PDB entry 6O7O | X-ray diffraction, 1.89 A resolution | chains B and D of the 4 polymer chains in the assembly

Chain B (and D):
Molecule: Nitrogenase molybdenum-iron protein beta chain
Organism: Azotobacter vinelandii
Notes: EC 1.18.6.1; chain D of this document is another copy of the same molecule, construct and numbering; everything in this record applies to it too
UniProt: P07329 (NIFK_AZOVI); residues 1-523 here = UniProt positions 1-523
Sequence (523 residues; numbered 1 to 523; the number before each row is that of its first residue):
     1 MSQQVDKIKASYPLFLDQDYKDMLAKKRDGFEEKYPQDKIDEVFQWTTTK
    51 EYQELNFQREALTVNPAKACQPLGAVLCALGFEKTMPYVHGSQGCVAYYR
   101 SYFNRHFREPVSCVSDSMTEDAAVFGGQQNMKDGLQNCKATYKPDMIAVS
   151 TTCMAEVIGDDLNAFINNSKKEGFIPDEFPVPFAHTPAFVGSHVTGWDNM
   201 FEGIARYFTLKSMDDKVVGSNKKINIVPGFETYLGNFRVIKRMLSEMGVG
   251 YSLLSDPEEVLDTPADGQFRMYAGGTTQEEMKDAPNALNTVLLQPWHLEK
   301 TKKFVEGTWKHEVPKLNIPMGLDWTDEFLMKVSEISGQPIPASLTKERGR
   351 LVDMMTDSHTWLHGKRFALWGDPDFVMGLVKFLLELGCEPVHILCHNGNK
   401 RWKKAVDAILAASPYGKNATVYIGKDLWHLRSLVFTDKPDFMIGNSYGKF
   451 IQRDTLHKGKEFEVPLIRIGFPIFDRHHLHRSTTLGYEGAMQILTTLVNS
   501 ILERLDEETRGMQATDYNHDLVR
Not modelled in the structure: 1
Construct notes: engineered mutation Tyr-99 (Phe in P07329), Ala-188 (Ser in P07329)
Bound ions: fe(8)-S(7) cluster Fe: Cys-70, Cys-95, Cys-153 (shared with 3 residues of chain A); Fe ion site 1: Arg-108, Glu-109 (shared with Asp-353(D), Asp-357(D) of chain D); Fe ion site 2: Asp-353, Asp-357 (shared with Arg-108(D), Glu-109(D) of chain D)
Ligand contacts: fe(8)-S(7) cluster (CLF): Cys-70, Pro-72, Ser-92, Gly-94, Cys-95, Tyr-98, Tyr-99, Thr-152, Cys-153, Ala-188
Swiss-Prot annotation at these positions:
  - binding site ([8Fe-7S] cluster): Cys-70, Cys-95, Cys-153
What the authors report for this chain:
  - mutagenesis - F99Y/S188A, S188A: unchanged growth in response to diazotrophic growth conditions
  - mutagenesis - F99Y, F99Y/S188A, S188A: decreased catalytic activity

Interface between chain B and chain D:
Pairs across the interface - 133 pairs, chain B then chain D:
  Ser-11(B) with Tyr-517(D), hydrogen bond (backbone-side chain); Asn-518(D)
  Tyr-12(B) with Glu-508(D), hydrogen bond; Thr-509(D); Thr-515(D); Tyr-517(D); Asn-518(D)
  Phe-15(B) with Tyr-517(D)
  Leu-16(B) with Ala-514(D)
  Lys-34(B) with Gln-513(D), hydrogen bond
  Gln-37(B) with Gln-513(D), hydrogen bond
  Arg-105(B) with Val-522(D)
  Arg-108(B) with Asp-357(D); Arg-523(D), hydrogen bond (side chain-backbone)
  Glu-109(B) with Asp-353(D)
  Arg-238(B) with Arg-350(D)
  Glu-259(B) with Lys-346(D), salt bridge; Arg-350(D), salt bridge
  Asp-262(B) with Arg-350(D), salt bridge
  Pro-264(B) with Lys-346(D); Gly-349(D); Arg-350(D)
  Ala-265(B) with Gly-349(D), hydrogen bond (backbone-backbone); Val-352(D); Asp-353(D)
  Lys-346(B) with Glu-259(D), salt bridge; Pro-264(D)
  Gly-349(B) with Pro-264(D); Ala-265(D), hydrogen bond (backbone-backbone)
  Arg-350(B) with Arg-238(D); Glu-259(D), salt bridge; Asp-262(D), salt bridge
  Val-352(B) with Ala-265(D)
  Asp-353(B) with Glu-109(D); Ala-265(D)
  Met-354(B) with His-478(D); Arg-481(D)
  Asp-357(B) with Arg-108(D); His-477(D); His-478(D)
  Ser-358(B) with His-477(D), hydrogen bond; His-478(D), hydrogen bond
  Trp-361(B) with His-477(D)
  Ser-446(B) with Leu-521(D)
  Tyr-447(B) with Leu-521(D), hydrophobic
  Lys-449(B) with Asp-506(D), salt bridge; His-519(D); Asp-520(D), hydrogen bond (side chain-backbone)
  Phe-450(B) with His-519(D); Leu-521(D), hydrophobic
  Gln-452(B) with Arg-510(D)
  Arg-453(B) with Arg-510(D); Met-512(D); Asp-516(D), salt bridge
  Asp-454(B) with Met-512(D)
  Leu-456(B) with Arg-510(D)
  His-457(B) with Met-512(D)
  Glu-463(B) with Arg-510(D)
  Arg-468(B) with Asp-506(D), salt bridge
  Phe-474(B) with Leu-521(D); Val-522(D); Arg-523(D), hydrogen bond (backbone-backbone)
  Asp-475(B) with Leu-502(D); Asp-506(D); Leu-521(D); Arg-523(D)
  Arg-476(B) with Asn-499(D); Leu-502(D); Glu-503(D), salt bridge; Asp-506(D), salt bridge
  His-477(B) with Asp-357(D); Ser-358(D), hydrogen bond; Trp-361(D); Thr-495(D); Val-498(D); Asn-499(D), hydrogen bond (backbone-side chain); Leu-502(D); Arg-523(D), hydrogen bond (side chain-backbone)
  His-478(B) with Met-354(D); Asp-357(D); Ser-358(D), hydrogen bond; Leu-494(D); Thr-495(D)
  Leu-479(B) with Asn-499(D)
  Arg-481(B) with Met-354(D)
  Leu-494(B) with His-478(D)
  Thr-495(B) with His-477(D); His-478(D)
  Val-498(B) with His-477(D)
  Asn-499(B) with Arg-476(D); His-477(D), hydrogen bond (side chain-backbone); Leu-479(D)
  Leu-502(B) with Asp-475(D); Arg-476(D); His-477(D)
  Glu-503(B) with Arg-476(D)
  Asp-506(B) with Lys-449(D), salt bridge; Arg-468(D), salt bridge; Asp-475(D); Arg-476(D), salt bridge
  Glu-508(B) with Tyr-12(D), hydrogen bond
  Thr-509(B) with Tyr-12(D)
  Arg-510(B) with Gln-452(D); Arg-453(D); Leu-456(D); Glu-463(D), salt bridge
  Met-512(B) with Arg-453(D); Asp-454(D); His-457(D)
  Gln-513(B) with Lys-34(D), hydrogen bond; Gln-37(D), hydrogen bond
  Ala-514(B) with Leu-16(D)
  Thr-515(B) with Tyr-12(D)
  Asp-516(B) with Arg-453(D), salt bridge
  Tyr-517(B) with Ser-11(D), hydrogen bond (side chain-backbone); Tyr-12(D); Phe-15(D); Leu-16(D)
  Asn-518(B) with Ser-11(D); Tyr-12(D)
  His-519(B) with Lys-449(D); Phe-450(D)
  Asp-520(B) with Lys-449(D), hydrogen bond (backbone-side chain)
  Leu-521(B) with Ser-446(D); Tyr-447(D), hydrophobic; Phe-450(D), hydrophobic; Phe-474(D); Asp-475(D)
  Val-522(B) with Phe-474(D)
  Arg-523(B) with Arg-108(D), hydrogen bond (backbone-side chain); Phe-474(D), hydrogen bond (backbone-backbone); Asp-475(D); His-477(D), hydrogen bond (backbone-side chain)
Interface residues without a listed pair, chain B (69 interface residues in all): Pro-13, Ile-40, Glu-258, Thr-263, Met-491, Leu-505
Interface residues without a listed pair, chain D (68 interface residues in all): Pro-13, Ile-40, Arg-105, Thr-263, Met-491, Leu-505

In short:
The interface between chain B and chain D involves 69 residues on one side and 68 on the other; the contacts
include 24 hydrogen bonds and 16 salt bridges. Among the polar pairs are Glu-259(B)/Lys-346(D),
Glu-259(B)/Arg-350(D) and Asp-262(B)/Arg-350(D). From the paper: F99Y, F99Y/S188A and S188A of chain B reduce
catalytic activity; F99Y/S188A and S188A of chain B leave growth in response to diazotrophic growth conditions
unchanged.
Chain B and chain D are both Nitrogenase molybdenum-iron protein beta chain (Azotobacter vinelandii); the
structure, Nitrogenase MoFeP mutant F99Y/S188A from Azotobacter vinelandii in the dithionite reduced state
after redox cycling, was determined by X-ray diffraction, deposited together with 6O7L, 6O7M, 6O7N, 6O7P,
6O7Q, 6O7R and 6O7S.
